1QVG - chains 0 and O of the 33 polymer chains in the assembly; structure by X-ray diffraction, 2.90 A resolution.

[Chain 0]
Molecule: 23S ribosomal RNA
Organism: Haloarcula marismortui
Sequence (2922 nucleotides; numbered 2 to 2923; the number before each row is that of its first residue):
     2 UUGGCUACUA UGCCAGCUGG UGGAUUGCUC GGCUCAGGCG CUGAUGAAGG ACGUGCCAAG
    62 CUGCGAUAAG CCAUGGGGAG CCGCACGGAG GCGAAGAACC AUGGAUUUCC GAAUGAGAAU
   122 CUCUCUAACA AUUGCUUCGC GCAAUGAGGA ACCCCGAGAA CUGAAACAUC UCAGUAUCGG
   182 GAGGAACAGA AAACGCAAUG UGAUGUCGUU AGUAACCGCG AGUGAACGCG AUACAGCCCA
   242 AACCGAAGCC CUCACGGGCA AUGUGGUGUC AGGGCUACCU CUCAUCAGCC GACCGUCUCG
   302 ACGAAGUCUC UUGGAACAGA GCGUGAUACA GGGUGACAAC CCCGUACUCG AGACCAGUAC
   362 GACGUGCGGU AGUGCCAGAG UAGCGGGGGU UGGAUAUCCC UCGCGAAUAA CGCAGGCAUC
   422 GACUGCGAAG GCUAAACACA ACCUGAGACC GAUAGUGAAC AAGUAGUGUG AACGAACGCU
   482 GCAAAGUACC CUCAGAAGGG AGGCGAAAUA GAGCAUGAAA UCAGUUGGCG AUCGAGCGAC
   542 AGGGCAUACA AGGUCCCUCG ACGAAUGACC GACGCGCGAG CGUCCAGUAA GACUCACGGG
   602 AAGCCGAUGU UCUGUCGUAC GUUUUGAAAA ACGAGCCAGG GAGUGUGUCU GCAUGGCAAG
   662 UCUAACCGGA GUAUCCGGGG AGGCACAGGG AAACCGACAU GGCCGCAGGG CUUUGCCCGA
   722 GGGCCGCCGU CUUCAAGGGC GGGGAGCCAU GUGGACACGA CCCGAAUCCG GACGAUCUAC
   782 GCAUGGACAA GAUGAAGCGU GCCGAAAGGC ACGUGGAAGU CUGUUAGAGU UGGUGUCCUA
   842 CAAUACCCUC UCGUGAUCUA UGUGUAGGGG UGAAAGGCCC AUCGAGUCCG GCAACAGCUG
   902 GUUCCAAUCG AAACAUGUCG AAGCAUGACC UCCGCCGAGG UAGUCUGUGA GGUAGAGCGA
   962 CCGAUUGGUG UGUCCGCCUC CGAGAGGAGU CGGCACACCU GUCAAACUCC AAACUUACAG
  1022 ACGCCGUUUG ACGCGGGGAU UCCGGUGCGC GGGGUAAGCC UGUGUACCAG GAGGGGAACA
  1082 ACCCAGAGAU AGGUUAAGGU CCCCAAGUGU GGAUUAAGUG UAAUCCUCUG AAGGUGGUCU
  1142 CGAGCCCUAG ACAGCCGGGA GGUGAGCUUA GAAGCAGCUA CCCUCUAAGA AAAGCGUAAC
  1202 AGCUUACCGG CCGAGGUUUG AGGCGCCCAA AAUGAUCGGG ACUCAAAUCC ACCACCGAGA
  1262 CCUGUCCGUA CCACUCAUAC UGGUAAUCGA GUAGAUUGGC GCUCUAAUUG GAUGGAAGUA
  1322 GGGGUGAAAA CUCCUAUGGA CCGAUUAGUG ACGAAAAUCC UGGCCAUAGU AGCAGCGAUA
  1382 GUCGGGUGAG AACCCCGACG GCCUAAUGGA UAAGGGUUCC UCAGCACUGC UGAUCAGCUG
  1442 AGGGUUAGCC GGUCCUAAGU CAUACCGCAA CUCGACUAUG ACGAAAUGGG AAACGGGUUA
  1502 AUAUUCCCGU GCCACUAUGC AGUGAAAGUU GACGCCCUGG GGUCGAUCAC GCUGGGCAUU
  1562 CGCCCAGUCG AACCGUCCAA CUCCGUGGAA GCCGUAAUGG CAGGAAGCGG ACGAACGGCG
  1622 GCAUAGGGAA ACGUGAUUCA ACCUGGGGCC CAUGAAAAGA CGAGCAUAGU GUCCGUACCG
  1682 AGAACCGACA CAGGUGUCCA UGGCGGCGAA AGCCAAGGCC UGUCGGGAGC AACCAACGUU
  1742 AGGGAAUUCG GCAAGUUAGU CCCGUACCUU CGGAAGAAGG GAUGCCUGCU CCGGAACGGA
  1802 GCAGGUCGCA GUGACUCGGA AGCUCGGACU GUCUAGUAAC AACAUAGGUG ACCGCAAAUC
  1862 CGCAAGGACU CGUACGGUCA CUGAAUCCUG CCCAGUGCAG GUAUCUGAAC ACCUCGUACA
  1922 AGAGGACGAA GGACCUGUCA ACGGCGGGGG UAACUAUGAC CCUCUUAAGG UAGCGUAGUA
  1982 CCUUGCCGCA UCAGUAGCGG CUUGCAUGAA UGGAUUAACC AGAGCUUCAC UGUCCCAACG
  2042 UUGGGCCCGG UGAACUGUAC AUUCCAGUGC GGAGUCUGGA GACACCCAGG GGGAAGCGAA
  2102 GACCCUAUGG AGCUUUACUG CAGGCUGUCG CUGAGACGUG GUCGCCGAUG UGCAGCAUAG
  2162 GUAGGAGACA CUACACAGGU ACCCGCGCUA GCGGGCCACC GAGUCAACAG UGAAAUACUA
  2222 CCCGUCGGUG ACUGCGACUC UCACUCCGGG AGGAGGACAC CGAUAGCCGG GCAGUUUGAC
  2282 UGGGGCGGUA CGCGCUCGAA AAGAUAUCGA GCGCGCCCUA UGGCUAUCUC AGCCGGGACA
  2342 GAGACCCGGC GAAGAGUGCA AGAGCAAAAG AUAGCUUGAC AGUGUUCUUC CCAACGAGGA
  2402 ACGCUGACGC GAAAGCGUGG UCUAGCGAAC CAAUUAGCCU GCUUGAUGCG GGCAAUUGAU
  2462 GACAGAAAAG CUACCCUAGG GAUAACAGAG UCGUCACUCG CAAGAGCACA UAUCGACCGA
  2522 GUGGCUUGCU ACCUCGAUGU CGGUUCCCUC CAUCCUGCCC GUGCAGAAGC GGGCAAGGGU
  2582 GAGGUUGUUC GCCUAUUAAA GGAGGUCGUG AGCUGGGUUU AGACCGUCGU GAGACAGGUC
  2642 GGCUGCUAUC UACUGGGUGU GUAAUGGUGU CUGACAAGAA CGACCGUAUA GUACGAGAGG
  2702 AACUACGGUU GGUGGCCACU GGUGUACCGG UUGUUCGAGA GAGCACGUGC CGGGUAGCCA
  2762 CGCCACACGG GGUAAGAGCU GAACGCAUCU AAGCUCGAAA CCCACUUGGA AAAGAGACAC
  2822 CGCCGAGGUC CCGCGUACAA GACGCGGUCG AUAGACUCGG GGUGUGCGCG UCGAGGUAAC
  2882 GAGACGUUAA GCCCACGAGC ACUAACAGAC CAAAGCCAUC AU
Disordered / not traced: 2-9, 126-127, 715, 971-998, 1560, 1952-1963, 2137-2236, 2339-2343, 2665-2666, 2915-2923
Metal / ion sites: Mg2+ site 1 near G28 (its only coordinating residue here); Na+ site 1: C40, G41; Na+ site 2: G56, A59, G61; Na+ site 3 near U108 (its only coordinating residue here); Mg2+ site 2: A114, U115; Na+ site 4: C141, G142; Na+ site 5 near U146 (its only coordinating residue here); Mg2+ site 3: C162, U163, U2276; K+ site 1: C162, U163, U172; Mg2+ site 4: A165, A167, C168; Na+ site 6: A165, A166, A167; Mg2+ site 5: A166, G219; 60 more Na+ sites not listed; 96 more Mg2+ sites not listed; 1 more K+ sites not listed
What the authors report for this chain:
  - conformationally variable residues (side-chain flip): U2541, U2619, U2620

[Chain O]
Name: 50S ribosomal protein L19E
Organism: Haloarcula marismortui
Reference sequence: P14119 (RL19_HALMA); numbering as in UniProt (aligned over 1-148)
Amino-acid sequence (148 residues; row label = number of the first residue in the row):
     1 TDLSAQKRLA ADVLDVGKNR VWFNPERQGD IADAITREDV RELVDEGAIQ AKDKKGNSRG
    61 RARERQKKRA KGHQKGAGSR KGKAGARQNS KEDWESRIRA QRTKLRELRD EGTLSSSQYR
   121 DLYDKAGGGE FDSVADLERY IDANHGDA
Disordered / not traced: 144-148
Differences from the reference sequence: conflict Lys-71 (Tyr in P14119)

[Interface between chain 0 and chain O]
Contacting residue pairs (172):
  G792(0) with Lys-83(O), sugar contact; Ala-86(O), phosphate contact
  A793(0) with Lys-83(O), sugar contact; Gly-85(O), phosphate contact; Ala-86(O), hydrogen bond to the phosphate
  G800(0) with Gly-127(O), hydrogen bond to the sugar; Gly-128(O), hydrogen bond to the base
  U801(0) with Asp-124(O), sugar contact; Lys-125(O), phosphate contact; Gly-128(O), sugar contact; Glu-130(O), hydrogen bond to the sugar
  G802(0) with Lys-125(O), phosphate contact; Glu-130(O), sugar contact
  G814(0) with Trp-94(O), sugar contact
  U815(0) with Trp-94(O), sugar contact
  G816(0) with Lys-91(O), salt bridge to the phosphate
  G817(0) with Lys-91(O), salt bridge to the phosphate
  G1386(0) with Gln-28(O), base contact
  G1387(0) with Thr-1(O), hydrogen bond to the sugar; Gln-28(O), hydrogen bond to the sugar
  U1388(0) with Thr-1(O), hydrogen bond to the sugar
  C1395(0) with Asp-2(O), sugar contact
  C1396(0) with Thr-1(O), sugar contact; Asp-2(O), sugar contact; Leu-3(O), hydrogen bond to the sugar; Ser-4(O), phosphate contact
  C1397(0) with Leu-3(O), sugar contact; Lys-7(O), salt bridge to the phosphate; Phe-23(O), hydrogen bond to the sugar; Pro-25(O), sugar contact; Gln-28(O), sugar contact
  G1398(0) with Lys-7(O), salt bridge to the phosphate; Val-21(O), phosphate contact; Trp-22(O), hydrogen bond to the phosphate; Phe-23(O), hydrogen bond to the phosphate; Pro-25(O), sugar contact
  A1399(0) with Trp-22(O), phosphate contact; Lys-52(O), salt bridge to the phosphate
  U1422(0) with Ala-5(O), phosphate contact
  U1499(0) with Arg-41(O), salt bridge to the phosphate
  U1500(0) with Arg-37(O), hydrogen bond to the base; Arg-41(O), salt bridge to the phosphate
  A1501(0) with Arg-8(O), hydrogen bond to the sugar; Thr-36(O), phosphate contact; Arg-37(O), hydrogen bond to the phosphate
  A1502(0) with Arg-8(O), salt bridge to the phosphate; Arg-37(O), salt bridge to the phosphate
  G1540(0) with Glu-95(O), sugar contact; Arg-99(O), hydrogen bond to the phosphate
  G1541(0) with Arg-99(O), salt bridge to the phosphate
  U1548(0) with Arg-59(O), hydrogen bond to the phosphate
  C1549(0) with Arg-59(O), salt bridge to the phosphate; Arg-63(O), salt bridge to the phosphate; Gln-66(O), sugar contact
  C1565(0) with Ser-58(O), hydrogen bond to the sugar; Arg-59(O), phosphate contact; Gly-60(O), phosphate contact; Arg-63(O), salt bridge to the phosphate
  C1566(0) with Gly-56(O), phosphate contact; Asn-57(O), phosphate contact; Ser-58(O), phosphate contact; Arg-59(O), hydrogen bond to the phosphate; Arg-63(O), salt bridge to the phosphate
  C1593(0) with Ser-116(O), sugar contact; Ser-117(O), phosphate contact; Arg-120(O), base contact
  C1594(0) with Arg-109(O), salt bridge to the phosphate; Ser-116(O), phosphate contact; Tyr-119(O), phosphate contact; Arg-120(O), salt bridge to the phosphate
  G1595(0) with Arg-109(O), salt bridge to the phosphate; Tyr-119(O), hydrogen bond to the phosphate; Arg-120(O), hydrogen bond to the base; Tyr-123(O), base contact
  U1596(0) with Arg-102(O), base contact; Arg-106(O), salt bridge to the phosphate; Tyr-123(O), hydrogen bond to the phosphate
  A1597(0) with Lys-91(O), hydrogen bond to the base; Trp-94(O), hydrogen bond to the phosphate; Glu-95(O), sugar contact; Ile-98(O), sugar contact; Arg-99(O), salt bridge to the phosphate; Arg-102(O), salt bridge to the phosphate
  A1598(0) with Trp-94(O), phosphate contact; Arg-102(O), salt bridge to the phosphate
  G1704(0) with Asn-57(O), hydrogen bond to the base; Arg-59(O), hydrogen bond to the phosphate
  C1705(0) with Arg-59(O), salt bridge to the phosphate; Arg-65(O), hydrogen bond to the phosphate
  G1706(0) with Arg-65(O), salt bridge to the phosphate; Arg-69(O), salt bridge to the phosphate
  G1707(0) with Arg-69(O), salt bridge to the phosphate; Lys-81(O), phosphate contact; Gly-82(O), phosphate contact
  C1708(0) with Arg-80(O), phosphate contact; Lys-81(O), hydrogen bond to the phosphate; Gly-82(O), hydrogen bond to the phosphate; Ala-86(O), sugar contact; Arg-87(O), salt bridge to the phosphate
  C1715(0) with Lys-55(O), hydrogen bond to the sugar; Asn-57(O), hydrogen bond to the sugar
  A1716(0) with Lys-55(O), hydrogen bond to the sugar; Asn-57(O), sugar contact
  A1717(0) with Lys-54(O), phosphate contact; Lys-55(O), hydrogen bond to the phosphate
  G1718(0) with Val-16(O), phosphate contact; Gly-17(O), hydrogen bond to the phosphate; Arg-20(O), salt bridge to the phosphate
  G1719(0) with Gly-17(O), phosphate contact; Lys-18(O), hydrogen bond to the phosphate; Asn-19(O), hydrogen bond to the phosphate
  C1720(0) with Asn-19(O), hydrogen bond to the phosphate
  G1760(0) with Ala-77(O), hydrogen bond to the base; Arg-80(O), hydrogen bond to the base; Lys-81(O), hydrogen bond to the sugar
  U1761(0) with Ala-77(O), base contact; Arg-80(O), sugar contact; Lys-81(O), sugar contact; Gly-82(O), sugar contact; Lys-83(O), phosphate contact; Ala-84(O), phosphate contact
  C1762(0) with Lys-83(O), salt bridge to the phosphate; Ala-84(O), hydrogen bond to the phosphate
  U1784(0) with Ala-77(O), base contact; Gly-78(O), hydrogen bond to the phosphate
  G1785(0) with Gly-76(O), phosphate contact; Ala-77(O), phosphate contact; Gly-78(O), hydrogen bond to the phosphate; Ser-79(O), phosphate contact
  C1786(0) with Gln-74(O), phosphate contact
  C1787(0) with Lys-68(O), salt bridge to the phosphate; Gln-74(O), hydrogen bond to the phosphate
  U1788(0) with Lys-68(O), phosphate contact; His-73(O), hydrogen bond to the base
  G1789(0) with Lys-71(O), hydrogen bond to the base; His-73(O), hydrogen bond to the base
  C1790(0) with Lys-71(O), salt bridge to the phosphate; Gly-72(O), base contact
  C1793(0) with Arg-97(O), sugar contact; Ser-133(O), hydrogen bond to the phosphate; Ala-135(O), phosphate contact
  G1794(0) with Ser-96(O), hydrogen bond to the sugar; Ala-100(O), phosphate contact; Ser-133(O), phosphate contact; Val-134(O), hydrogen bond to the phosphate
  G1795(0) with Ala-100(O), phosphate contact
  A1796(0) with Ser-96(O), base contact
  C1798(0) with Gln-66(O), sugar contact; Ala-70(O), phosphate contact
  G1799(0) with Gln-88(O), base contact
  G1800(0) with Lys-75(O), salt bridge to the phosphate; Arg-87(O), salt bridge to the phosphate; Gln-88(O), hydrogen bond to the sugar
  A1801(0) with Arg-80(O), salt bridge to the phosphate; Arg-87(O), salt bridge to the phosphate
  G1802(0) with Gly-72(O), base contact; Arg-80(O), salt bridge to the phosphate
  U1813(0) with Gly-78(O), phosphate contact; Lys-81(O), sugar contact
  U1817(0) with Lys-81(O), hydrogen bond to the base
  U2735(0) with Arg-65(O), salt bridge to the phosphate
  U2736(0) with Lys-55(O), hydrogen bond to the phosphate; Asn-57(O), sugar contact; Arg-61(O), salt bridge to the phosphate
  C2737(0) with Lys-55(O), salt bridge to the phosphate; Gly-56(O), phosphate contact; Asn-57(O), phosphate contact; Ser-58(O), hydrogen bond to the phosphate; Arg-61(O), salt bridge to the phosphate
  G2738(0) with Ser-58(O), sugar contact; Arg-61(O), phosphate contact
  A2739(0) with Arg-61(O), salt bridge to the phosphate
Interface residues without a listed pair, chain 0 (81 interface residues in all): C813, C1421, C1423, C1436, U1539, G1556, A1567, G1568, G1703, C1816
Interface residues without a listed pair, chain O (84 interface residues in all): Leu-9, Asn-24, Ile-35, Asp-53, Ala-62, Asp-93, Gly-129

[In short]
81 residues of chain 0 and 84 residues of chain O are in contact; the contacts include 53 hydrogen bonds and
40 salt bridges. Among the polar pairs are G800(0)/Gly-128(O), U1500(0)/Arg-37(O) and G1595(0)/Arg-120(O).
C40(0) and G41(0) coordinate Na+ site 1. From the paper: conformational variability at U2541(0), U2619(0) and
U2620(0).
Here chain 0 is 23S ribosomal RNA and chain O is 50S ribosomal protein L19E, both from Haloarcula marismortui.
Entry 1QVG (Structure of CCA oligonucleotide bound to the tRNA binding sites of the large ribosomal subunit of
...) was determined by X-ray diffraction together with 1QVF from the same study.
